PDB entry 6RDK | electron microscopy, 3.70 A resolution | chains P and U of the 31 polymer chains in the assembly

== Chain P ==
Protein: Mitochondrial ATP synthase subunit OSCP
From: Polytomella sp. Pringsheim 198.80
Reference sequence: D8V7I1 (D8V7I1_9CHLO); residue numbers follow UniProt; this construct covers 1-229
Sequence (229 residues; numbered 1 to 229; the number before each row is that of its first residue):
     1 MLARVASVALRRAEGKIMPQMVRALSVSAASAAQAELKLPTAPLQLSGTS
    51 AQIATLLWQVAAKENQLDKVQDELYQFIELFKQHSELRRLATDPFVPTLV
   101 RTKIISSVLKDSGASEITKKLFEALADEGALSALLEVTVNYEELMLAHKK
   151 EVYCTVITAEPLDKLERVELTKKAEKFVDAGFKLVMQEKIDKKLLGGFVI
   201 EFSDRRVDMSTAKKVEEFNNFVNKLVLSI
Disordered / not traced: 1-36

== Chain U ==
Protein: ATP synthase subunit alpha
From: Polytomella sp. Pringsheim 198.80
Reference sequence: A0ZW40 (A0ZW40_9CHLO); residues 1-562 here = UniProt positions 1-562
Sequence (562 residues; numbered 1 to 562; the number before each row is that of its first residue):
     1 MRSPAAFVARSGLFKASLGQSNWAQKAEQMMASVTRTFAADAKALDELRK
    51 PKFSSKYLIQHVSQKLIPAVKEWEKSYQPPVIHLGRVLSVGDGIARVYGL
   101 KSVQAGELVCFDSGVKGMALNLQADHVGVVVFGNDSVIHQGDLVYRTGQI
   151 VNVPIGPGTLGRVTDGLGQPIDGKGPLTNVRSSLVEVKAPGIIARQSVRE
   201 PLFTGVKAVDALVPIGRGQRELIIGDRQTGKTAVAIDAIIHQKNCNEQVP
   251 KAQRVYCVYVAVGQKRSTVAQLVKLFTQTGAMRYTIMVSATASDAAPLQF
   301 LAPYSGCAMAEYFRDTGKHGLIIYDDLSKQSVAYRQMSLLLRRPPGREAF
   351 PGDVFYLHSRLLERAAKLSKELGGGSLTAFPVIETQAGDVSAYIATNVIS
   401 ITDGQIFLETELFYKGIRPALNVGLSVSRVGSAAQFPGMKQVAGTLKLEL
   451 AQYREVAAFAQFGSDLDAATQYVLERGARLTEMLKQKQFAPIPIERQTVA
   501 VYAATKGFLDKVRVQDIVAAEEAVISQVNPAVFKILKANGKITPALDAHL
   551 KAELRKVKLPGA
Disordered / not traced: 1-39
Sequence notes: conflict Arg266 (Lys in A0ZW40)
Bound ions: Mg2+: Thr232 (together with ATP)
Small-molecule neighbours: ATP (adenosine-5'-triphosphate): Arg227, Gln228, Thr229, Gly230, Lys231, Thr232, Ala233, Asp326, Phe413, Arg418, Pro419, Gln486, Lys487, Gln488

== Interface between chain P and chain U ==
Pairs across the interface - 63 pairs, chain P then chain U:
  Lys69(P) - Tyr57(U)
  Asp72(P) - Phe53(U)
  Asp72(P) - Ser55(U)
  Glu73(P) - Tyr57(U)
  Tyr75(P) - Lys52(U)
  Tyr75(P) - Phe53(U)
  Gln76(P) - Ser55(U)
  Gln76(P) - Lys56(U)
  Gln76(P) - Tyr57(U)  hydrogen bond (side chain-backbone)
  Gln76(P) - Leu58(U)  hydrogen bond (side chain-backbone)
  Gln76(P) - Ile59(U)
  Phe77(P) - Leu58(U)  hydrophobic
  Ile78(P) - Leu48(U)  hydrophobic
  Glu79(P) - Arg49(U)
  Glu79(P) - Lys50(U)
  Glu79(P) - Pro51(U)
  Glu79(P) - Phe53(U)
  Leu80(P) - Val62(U)  hydrophobic
  Lys82(P) - Arg49(U)  hydrogen bond (side chain-backbone)
  His84(P) - Ser63(U)  hydrogen bond
  His84(P) - Leu66(U)
  Glu86(P) - Val70(U)
  Glu86(P) - Tyr77(U)
  Leu87(P) - Leu66(U)  hydrophobic
  Arg89(P) - Gln78(U)  hydrogen bond (side chain-backbone)
  Arg89(P) - Pro79(U)
  Arg89(P) - Pro80(U)
  Leu90(P) - Tyr77(U)
  Asp93(P) - Tyr98(U)
  Pro94(P) - Leu88(U)  hydrophobic
  Phe95(P) - Gln78(U)
  Phe95(P) - Arg86(U)
  Phe95(P) - Val87(U)
  Phe95(P) - Leu88(U)  hydrophobic
  Phe95(P) - Tyr98(U)  hydrophobic
  Val96(P) - Tyr77(U)  hydrophobic
  Pro97(P) - Ser76(U)
  Val100(P) - Trp73(U)  hydrophobic
  Val100(P) - Ser76(U)
  Val100(P) - Tyr77(U)  hydrophobic
  Lys103(P) - Trp73(U)
  Ile104(P) - Ala69(U)
  Ile104(P) - Trp73(U)
  Val108(P) - His61(U)
  Val108(P) - Val62(U)  hydrophobic
  Val108(P) - Lys65(U)
  Val108(P) - Ala69(U)  hydrophobic
  Lys110(P) - His61(U)  hydrogen bond (backbone-side chain)
  Ser112(P) - Tyr57(U)  hydrogen bond (side chain-backbone)
  Ser112(P) - Leu58(U)
  Ser112(P) - His61(U)
  Gly113(P) - Tyr57(U)
  Gly113(P) - Leu58(U)
  Leu135(P) - Leu48(U)  hydrophobic
  Glu136(P) - Ala40(U)
  Glu136(P) - Leu45(U)
  Thr138(P) - Leu48(U)
  Val139(P) - Ala44(U)
  Val139(P) - Leu45(U)  hydrophobic
  Val139(P) - Leu48(U)  hydrophobic
  Asn140(P) - Ala40(U)
  Glu142(P) - Leu48(U)
  Glu143(P) - Ala44(U)
Also at the interface, not in a pair above, chain P (35 interface residues in all): Asp111
Also at the interface, not in a pair above, chain U (34 interface residues in all): Glu47, Gln140, Gly141

== Summary ==
35 residues of chain P and 34 residues of chain U are in contact; the contacts include 7 hydrogen bonds. Among
the polar pairs are Gln76(P)-Tyr57(U), Gln76(P)-Leu58(U) and Lys82(P)-Arg49(U). Bound to chain U: ATP.
Here chain P is Mitochondrial ATP synthase subunit OSCP and chain U is ATP synthase subunit alpha, both from
Polytomella sp. Pringsheim 198.80. Entry 6RDK (Cryo-EM structure of Polytomella F-ATP synthase, Rotary
substate 1B, composite map) was determined by electron microscopy, deposited together with 6RD4, 6RD5, 6RD6,
6RD7, 6RD8, 6RD9 and 46 further entries.
